Entry 4ATQ (X-ray diffraction, 2.75 A resolution); this record covers chains A and D of the 4 polymer chains in the assembly.

== Chain A (and D) ==
Protein: 4-aminobutyrate transaminase
From: Arthrobacter aurescens
Notes: EC 2.6.1.19; chain D of this document is another copy of the same molecule, construct and numbering; everything in this record applies to it too
Reference sequence: A1R958 (A1R958_ARTAT); residue numbers follow UniProt; this construct covers 1-456
Sequence (456 residues; row label = number of the first residue in the row):
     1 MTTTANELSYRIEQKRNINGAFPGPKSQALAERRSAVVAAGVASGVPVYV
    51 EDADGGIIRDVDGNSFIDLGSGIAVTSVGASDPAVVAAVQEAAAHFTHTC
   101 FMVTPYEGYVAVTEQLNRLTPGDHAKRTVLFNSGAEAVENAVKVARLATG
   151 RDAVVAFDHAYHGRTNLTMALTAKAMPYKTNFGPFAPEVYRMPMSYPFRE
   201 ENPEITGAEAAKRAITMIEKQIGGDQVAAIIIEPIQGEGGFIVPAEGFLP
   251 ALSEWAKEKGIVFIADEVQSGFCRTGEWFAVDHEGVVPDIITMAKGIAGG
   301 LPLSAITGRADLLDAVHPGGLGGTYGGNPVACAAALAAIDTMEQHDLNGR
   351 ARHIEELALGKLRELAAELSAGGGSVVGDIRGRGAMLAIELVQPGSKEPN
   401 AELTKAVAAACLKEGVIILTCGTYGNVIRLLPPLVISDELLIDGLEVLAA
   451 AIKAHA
Not modelled in the structure: 1-8, 370-374, 456 (chain D: 1-8, 369-374, 456)
Small-molecule neighbours:
  - gamma-amino-butanoic acid / pyridoxal phosphate, molecule 1: Ile73, Ser133, Gly134, Ala135, Tyr161, His162, Gly163, Arg164, Tyr178, Glu233, Glu238, Asp266, Val268, Gln269, Lys295
  - gamma-amino-butanoic acid / pyridoxal phosphate, molecule 2: Met102, Glu136, Gly322, Gly323, Thr324, Tyr325
What the authors report for this chain:
  - binding site for gamma-amino-butanoic acid: Met102, Arg164, Gly323
  - conformationally variable residues (side-chain flip): Lys295

== Interface between chain A and chain D ==
Contacting residue pairs (37):
  Asp158(A) with Met217(D); Gln221(D), hydrogen bond
  Ala173(A) with Lys220(D); Gln221(D)
  Lys174(A) with Lys220(D)
  Ala175(A) with Lys220(D), hydrogen bond (backbone-backbone); Gln221(D); Ile222(D)
  Thr180(A) with Gln226(D)
  Asn181(A) with Gln226(D), hydrogen bond
  Pro184(A) with Glu188(D)
  Phe185(A) with Glu188(D), hydrogen bond (backbone-side chain); Tyr190(D)
  Glu188(A) with Pro184(D); Phe185(D), hydrogen bond (side chain-backbone)
  Tyr190(A) with Phe185(D)
  Arg191(A) with Gln221(D)
  Glu201(A) with Ile205(D); Arg213(D), salt bridge
  Ile205(A) with Glu201(D)
  Arg213(A) with Glu201(D), salt bridge
  Thr216(A) with Tyr424(D)
  Lys220(A) with Ala173(D); Lys174(D); Ala175(D), hydrogen bond (backbone-backbone); Thr423(D), hydrogen bond (side chain-backbone); Tyr424(D)
  Gln221(A) with Asp158(D), hydrogen bond; Ala173(D); Ala175(D); Arg191(D)
  Ile222(A) with Ala175(D)
  Gln226(A) with Thr180(D); Asn181(D), hydrogen bond
  Thr423(A) with Lys220(D), hydrogen bond (backbone-side chain)
  Tyr424(A) with Thr216(D); Lys220(D)
Also at the interface, not in a pair above, chain A (24 interface residues in all): Asp152, Pro187, Asn202
Also at the interface, not in a pair above, chain D (26 interface residues in all): Asp152, Pro187, Asn202, Gly223

== Overview ==
24 residues of chain A face 26 of chain D across their interface; the contacts include 10 hydrogen bonds and 2
salt bridges. Polar pairs include Glu201(A)-Arg213(D), Asp158(A)-Gln221(D) and Asn181(A)-Gln226(D). Chain A
binds gamma-amino-butanoic acid / pyridoxal phosphate. From the paper: a binding site for gamma-amino-butanoic
acid at Met102(A), Arg164(A) and Gly323(A); conformational variability at Lys295(A).
Chain A and chain D are both 4-aminobutyrate transaminase (Arthrobacter aurescens); the structure,
GABA-transaminase A1R958 in complex with external aldimine PLP-GABA adduct, was determined by X-ray
diffraction, deposited together with 4ATP.
